PDB entry 7ML4 | electron microscopy, 3.10 A resolution | chains T and O of the 31 polymer chains in the assembly

Chain T:
Molecule: template strand DNA
Sequence (148 nucleotides; each row starts with the number of its first residue):
    17 GATCCTCTCG NNNNNNNNNN NNNNNNNNNN NNNNNNNNNN NNNNNNNNNN NNNNNNNNNN
    77 NNNNNNNNNN NNNNNNNNNN NNNNNNNNNN NNNNNNNNNN NNNNNNNNNN AACGTTCCAT
   137 AGCTTTTATA TACGCGCCTT TTTTTTTT
Disordered / not traced: 27-126

Chain O:
Protein: TATA-box-binding protein
Source organism: Saccharomyces cerevisiae
UniProtKB: P13393 (TBP_YEAST); numbering as in UniProt (aligned over 1-240)
Sequence (240 residues; numbered 1 to 240; the number before each row is that of its first residue):
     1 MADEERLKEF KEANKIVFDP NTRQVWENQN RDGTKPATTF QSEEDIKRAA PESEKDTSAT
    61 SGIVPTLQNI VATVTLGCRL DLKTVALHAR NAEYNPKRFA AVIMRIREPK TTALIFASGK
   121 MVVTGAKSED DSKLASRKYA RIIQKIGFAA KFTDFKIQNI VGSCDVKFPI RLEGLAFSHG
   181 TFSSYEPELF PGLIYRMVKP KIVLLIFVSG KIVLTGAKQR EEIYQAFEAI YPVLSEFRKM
Disordered / not traced: 1-60

Chain T / chain O interface:
Pairs across the interface (25):
  DT141(T) with Phe-99(O), base contact
  DT142(T) with Arg-98(O), salt bridge to the phosphate; Leu-114(O), base contact
  DT143(T) with Arg-105(O), hydrogen bond to the phosphate; Leu-114(O), base contact
  DA144(T) with Asn-69(O), hydrogen bond to the base; Val-71(O), base contact; Arg-105(O), salt bridge to the phosphate; Thr-124(O), hydrogen bond to the base; Gly-125(O), sugar contact; Asn-159(O), base contact
  DT145(T) with Gln-68(O), phosphate contact; Gly-125(O), phosphate contact; Lys-127(O), salt bridge to the phosphate; Val-161(O), base contact
  DA146(T) with Gln-68(O), hydrogen bond to the phosphate; Lys-127(O), salt bridge to the phosphate; Ser-163(O), sugar contact; Phe-207(O), base contact; Lys-211(O), phosphate contact
  DT147(T) with Pro-191(O), base contact; Phe-207(O), base contact; Ser-209(O), phosphate contact; Lys-211(O), salt bridge to the phosphate
  DA148(T) with Pro-191(O), sugar contact
Also at the interface, not in a pair above, chain O (20 interface residues in all): Thr-112, Phe-190, Val-213

Overview:
8 residues of chain T and 20 residues of chain O are in contact, with 4 hydrogen bonds and 5 salt bridges.
Polar contacts include DA144(T)/Asn-69(O), DA144(T)/Thr-124(O) and DT143(T)/Arg-105(O).
Here chain T is template strand DNA and chain O is TATA-box-binding protein (Saccharomyces cerevisiae). Entry
7ML4 (RNA polymerase II initially transcribing complex (ITC)) was determined by electron microscopy together
with 7MEI, 7MK9, 7MKA, 7ML0, 7ML1, 7ML2 and 7ML3 from the same study.
